PDB entry 6ZS5 | electron microscopy, 3.50 A resolution | chains A and D

== Chain A (and D) ==
Protein: Uromodulin
Source organism: Homo sapiens
Notes: chain D of this document is another copy of the same molecule, construct and numbering; everything in this record applies to it too
UniProt: P07911 (UROM_HUMAN); numbering as in UniProt (aligned over 1-640)
Chain sequence (640 residues; row label = number of the first residue in the row):
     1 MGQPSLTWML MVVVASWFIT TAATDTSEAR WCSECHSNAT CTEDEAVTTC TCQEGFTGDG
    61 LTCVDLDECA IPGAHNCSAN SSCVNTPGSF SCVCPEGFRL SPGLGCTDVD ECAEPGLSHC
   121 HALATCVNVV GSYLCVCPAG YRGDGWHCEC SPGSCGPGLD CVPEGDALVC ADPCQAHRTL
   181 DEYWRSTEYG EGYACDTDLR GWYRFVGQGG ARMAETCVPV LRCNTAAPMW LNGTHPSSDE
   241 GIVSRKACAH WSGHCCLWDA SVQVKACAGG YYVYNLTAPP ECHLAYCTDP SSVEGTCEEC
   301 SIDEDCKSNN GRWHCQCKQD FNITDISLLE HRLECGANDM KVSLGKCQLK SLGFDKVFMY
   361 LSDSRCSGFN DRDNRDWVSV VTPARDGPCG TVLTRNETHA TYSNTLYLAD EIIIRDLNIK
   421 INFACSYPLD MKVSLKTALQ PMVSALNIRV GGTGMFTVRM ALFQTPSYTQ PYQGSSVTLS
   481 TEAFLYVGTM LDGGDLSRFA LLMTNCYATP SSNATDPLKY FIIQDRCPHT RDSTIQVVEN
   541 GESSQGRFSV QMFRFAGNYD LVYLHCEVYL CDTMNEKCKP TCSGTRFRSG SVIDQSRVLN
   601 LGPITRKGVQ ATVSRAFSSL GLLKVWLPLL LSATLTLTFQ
Disordered / not traced: 1-327, 444-640 (chain D: 1-443, 585-640)
UniProt features mapped onto this chain:
  - region: C150 to A171 (Beta hairpin), D430 to T453 (Flexible ZP-N/ZP-C linker), G454 to T465 (Internal hydrophobic patch (IHP)), R586 to S589 (Essential for cleavage by HPN), V598 to R606 (External hydrophobic patch (EHP))
  - site: F587, R588 (Cleavage)
  - lipidation: S614 (GPI-anchor amidated serine)
  - glycosylation (N-linked (GlcNAc...) asparagine): N38, N76, N80, N232 (complex), N275 (high mannose), N322 (complex), N396 (complex), N513 (complex)
  - natural variant: C52 (C52W: In ADTKD1), D59 (D59A: In ADTKD1), C77 (C77Y: In ADTKD1), V93 to G97 (sequence variant, change not given here; In ADTKD1), G103 (G103C: In ADTKD1), V109 (V109E: In ADTKD1), C112 (C112R: In ADTKD1), C120 (C120G: In ADTKD1), C126 (C126R: In ADTKD1), N128 (N128S: In ADTKD1), C135 (C135S: In ADTKD1), C148 (C148W: In ADTKD1; C148Y: In ADTKD1), 22 further natural variant entries in UniProt
  - mutagenesis: L333 (L333K: Abolishes polymerization and filament formation of the secreted form), R415 (R415A: Abolishes polymerization. No effect on protein trafficking or secretion. Suppresses the dominant-negative loss of polymerization in 555-F-A-556 DEL or 586-A--A-589 ...), I421 (I421K: Abolishes polymerization and filament formation of the secreted form), D430 (D430L: Impairs polymerization and filament formation of the secreted form), L435 (L435S: Impairs polymerization and filament formation of the secreted form), V458 (V458R: Leads to retention in the endoplasmic reticulum, probably due to misfolding), F555 to A556 (Abolishes polymerization, in a dominant-negative manner. No effect on protein trafficking or secretion. Suppresses the dominant-negative loss of polymerization; when associated with A-415), R586 to S589 (Abolishes cleavage by HPN. Abolishes polymerization, in a dominant-negative manner. Suppresses the dominant-negative loss of polymerization; when associated with A-415), V598 to N600 (Decreased export from the endoplasmic reticulum, leading to decreased secretion. Impairs polymerization), G602 to P603 (Decreased export from the endoplasmic reticulum, leading to decreased secretion. Impairs polymerization), T605 to K607 (No effect on secretion. Does not impair polymerization)
Disulfide bonds: C335-C425, C366-C389
Covalently attached groups: N-acetylglucosamine (NAG) linked to N396
Reported in the primary citation:
  - post-translational modification sites: N396, N513
  - binding site for N-acetylglucosamine: N396
  - conformationally variable residues (domain motion): S364

== Chain A / chain D interface ==
Contacting residue pairs - 84 pairs, chain A then chain D:
  H331(A) - V450(D)
  L333(A) - G451(D)
  L333(A) - G452(D)
  C335(A) - G452(D)
  C335(A) - T453(D)  hydrogen bond (side chain-backbone)
  C335(A) - G454(D)
  A337(A) - M455(D)
  A337(A) - G493(D)
  N338(A) - G493(D)  hydrogen bond (side chain-backbone)
  A384(A) - D495(D)
  D386(A) - R498(D)  salt bridge
  L393(A) - R498(D)
  R395(A) - D572(D)  salt bridge
  R395(A) - N575(D)
  Y402(A) - D495(D)  hydrogen bond
  Y402(A) - F499(D)
  L417(A) - L446(D)  hydrophobic
  N418(A) - S444(D)  hydrogen bond (backbone-backbone)
  N418(A) - A445(D)
  N418(A) - L446(D)
  K420(A) - L446(D)
  K420(A) - N447(D)
  K420(A) - I448(D)  hydrogen bond (backbone-backbone)
  I421(A) - I448(D)
  N422(A) - I448(D)  hydrogen bond (backbone-backbone)
  N422(A) - R449(D)
  N422(A) - V450(D)  hydrogen bond (backbone-backbone)
  F423(A) - V450(D)  hydrophobic
  A424(A) - V450(D)
  A424(A) - G451(D)
  A424(A) - G452(D)  hydrogen bond (backbone-backbone)
  C425(A) - G452(D)
  S426(A) - G452(D)  hydrogen bond (backbone-backbone)
  S426(A) - T453(D)  hydrogen bond (backbone-side chain)
  S426(A) - G454(D)  hydrogen bond (backbone-backbone)
  Y427(A) - G454(D)
  Y427(A) - M455(D)
  Y427(A) - F456(D)  hydrophobic
  P428(A) - G454(D)
  L429(A) - V568(D)
  L429(A) - Y569(D)
  L429(A) - L570(D)  hydrogen bond (backbone-backbone)
  D430(A) - V568(D)
  D430(A) - Y569(D)
  M431(A) - F456(D)
  M431(A) - V458(D)  hydrophobic
  M431(A) - E567(D)
  M431(A) - V568(D)  hydrogen bond (backbone-backbone)
  K432(A) - E567(D)
  V433(A) - V458(D)
  V433(A) - R459(D)
  V433(A) - M460(D)
  V433(A) - C566(D)  hydrogen bond (backbone-backbone)
  V433(A) - V568(D)  hydrophobic
  S434(A) - M460(D)
  S434(A) - L564(D)
  S434(A) - H565(D)
  L435(A) - M460(D)
  L435(A) - L564(D)  hydrogen bond (backbone-backbone)
  T437(A) - G474(D)
  A438(A) - S475(D)
  A438(A) - S476(D)
  A438(A) - V477(D)  hydrogen bond (backbone-backbone)
  A438(A) - V562(D)
  A438(A) - Y563(D)  hydrophobic
  L439(A) - V477(D)
  L439(A) - L485(D)  hydrophobic
  L439(A) - M552(D)  hydrophobic
  L439(A) - V562(D)  hydrogen bond (backbone-backbone)
  Q440(A) - V477(D)  hydrogen bond (backbone-backbone)
  Q440(A) - T478(D)
  Q440(A) - L479(D)  hydrogen bond (backbone-backbone)
  Q440(A) - D560(D)
  Q440(A) - L561(D)
  P441(A) - L479(D)
  P441(A) - T481(D)
  P441(A) - M552(D)  hydrophobic
  P441(A) - F553(D)
  P441(A) - R554(D)
  M442(A) - T478(D)
  M442(A) - L479(D)
  M442(A) - S480(D)  hydrogen bond (backbone-side chain)
  M442(A) - T481(D)
  V443(A) - T481(D)
Interface residues without a listed pair, chain A (37 interface residues in all): R385, I419
Interface residues without a listed pair, chain D (47 interface residues in all): A461, G494
From the paper, about this interface:
  - interface residues, chain A: Y402(A), Y427(A), L429(A), D430(A), A438(A), P441(A), V443(A)
  - interface residues, chain D: L446(D), F456(D), F499(D), F553(D), L570(D)

== Summary ==
37 residues of chain A face 47 of chain D across their interface; the contacts include 20 hydrogen bonds and 2
salt bridges. Polar pairs include D386(A)-R498(D), R395(A)-D572(D) and C335(A)-T453(D). N-acetylglucosamine is
covalently linked to N396(A). The paper reports a binding site for N-acetylglucosamine at N396(A); interface
residues Y402(A), Y427(A) and L446(D) among others.
Chain A and chain D are both Uromodulin (Homo sapiens); the structure, 3.5 A cryo-EM structure of human
uromodulin filament core, was determined by electron microscopy, deposited together with 6ZYA.
